Entry 7VXQ (X-ray diffraction, 1.77 A resolution); this record covers chains A and D of the 4 polymer chains in the assembly.

Chain A:
Molecule: [NiFe]-hydrogenase 2 large subunit
From: Citrobacter sp. S-77
UniProtKB: A0A3B6UEQ1 (A0A3B6UEQ1_9ENTR); residue numbers follow UniProt; this construct covers 1-552
Amino-acid sequence (552 residues; row label = number of the first residue in the row):
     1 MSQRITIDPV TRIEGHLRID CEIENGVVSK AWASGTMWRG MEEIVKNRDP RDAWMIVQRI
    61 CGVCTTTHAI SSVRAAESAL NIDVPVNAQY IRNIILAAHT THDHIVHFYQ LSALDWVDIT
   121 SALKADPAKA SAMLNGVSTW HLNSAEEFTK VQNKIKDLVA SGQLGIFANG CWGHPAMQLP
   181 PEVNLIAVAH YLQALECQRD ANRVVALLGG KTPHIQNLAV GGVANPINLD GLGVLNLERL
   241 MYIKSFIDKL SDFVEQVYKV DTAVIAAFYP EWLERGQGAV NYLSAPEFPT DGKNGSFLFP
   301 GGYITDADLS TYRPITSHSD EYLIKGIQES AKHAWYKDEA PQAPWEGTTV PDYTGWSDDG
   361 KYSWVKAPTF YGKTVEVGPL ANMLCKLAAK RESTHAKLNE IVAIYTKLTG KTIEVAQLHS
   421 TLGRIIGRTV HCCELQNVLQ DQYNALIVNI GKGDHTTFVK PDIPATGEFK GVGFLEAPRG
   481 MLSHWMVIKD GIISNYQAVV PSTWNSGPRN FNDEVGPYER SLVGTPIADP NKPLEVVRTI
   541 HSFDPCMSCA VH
Not modelled in the structure: 1
Bound ions: Mg2+: Glu42, Ala498; ni-fe reduced active center Ni: Cys61, Cys64, Cys546, Cys549
Ligand contacts: carbon monoxide / ni-fe reduced active center: Glu14, Cys61, Val63, Cys64, Thr67, His68, Ala477, Pro478, Arg479, Leu482, Val500, Pro501, Ser502, Cys546, Cys549

Chain D:
Molecule: NiFe hydrogenase
From: Citrobacter sp. S-77
Notes: EC 1.12.99.6
UniProtKB: A0A3B6UEQ0 (A0A3B6UEQ0_9ENTR); numbering as in UniProt (aligned over 1-335)
Amino-acid sequence (335 residues; row label = number of the first residue in the row):
     1 EMAESVSRPQ RPPVIWIGAQ ECTGCTESLL RATHPTVENL VLETISLEYH EVLSAAFGHQ
    61 VEENKHNALE KYKGQYVLVV DGSIPLKDNG IYCMVAGEPI VDHIRRAAEG AAAIIAIGSC
   121 AAWGGVAAAG VNPTGAVGLQ EVLPGKTIIN IPGCPPNPHN FLATVAHIIT YGKPPKLDAK
   181 NRPTFAYGRL IHEHCERRPH FDAGRFAKEF GDEGHREGWC LYHLGCKGPE TYGNCSTLQF
   241 CDVGGVWPVA IGHPCYGCNE EGIGFHKGIH QLAHVENQTP RSEKPDVNIK EGGNISAGAV
   301 GLLGGVVGLV AGVSVMAVRE LGRQQKKDNA DSRGE
Not modelled in the structure: 1-8, 277-335
Bound ions: 4Fe-4S cluster Fe site 1: Cys22, Cys25, Cys120, Cys154; 4Fe-4S cluster Fe site 2: His192, Cys195, Cys220, Cys226; 3Fe-4S cluster Fe: Cys235, Cys255, Cys258
Ligand contacts:
  - 3Fe-4S cluster (F3S): Ile191, Thr231, Cys235, Phe240, Trp247, Pro248, Cys255, Tyr256, Gly257, Cys258, Asn259
  - 4Fe-4S cluster (SF4), molecule 1: Glu21, Cys22, Gly24, Cys25, Gly82, Gly118, Ser119, Cys120, Val126, Gly153, Cys154, Pro155
  - 4Fe-4S cluster (SF4), molecule 2: Ile191, His192, Cys195, Arg197, Arg198, Phe201, Cys220, Leu221, Tyr222, Cys226, Gly228, Pro229, Val249

Interface between chain A and chain D:
Residue-residue contacts - 33 pairs, chain A then chain D:
  Leu229(A) - Tyr171(D)  hydrophobic
  Leu229(A) - Phe185(D)
  Asp230(A) - Pro175(D)
  Asp230(A) - Lys176(D)  salt bridge
  Asp230(A) - Thr184(D)  hydrogen bond (backbone-side chain)
  Asp230(A) - Phe185(D)  hydrogen bond (backbone-backbone)
  Gly231(A) - Phe185(D)
  Leu232(A) - Phe185(D)
  Leu232(A) - Ala186(D)
  Leu232(A) - Gly233(D)
  Leu232(A) - Asn234(D)
  Leu232(A) - Thr237(D)
  Leu237(A) - Ala163(D)
  Leu237(A) - Ala166(D)
  Leu237(A) - His167(D)
  Glu238(A) - His34(D)  salt bridge
  Glu238(A) - His159(D)
  Glu238(A) - Ala163(D)
  Glu238(A) - Leu238(D)
  Arg239(A) - Leu238(D)
  Met241(A) - His34(D)
  Met241(A) - Pro35(D)
  Met241(A) - Leu162(D)
  Met241(A) - Ala163(D)  hydrophobic
  Met241(A) - Ala166(D)  hydrophobic
  Tyr242(A) - Thr33(D)
  Tyr242(A) - His34(D)
  Tyr242(A) - Asp242(D)  hydrogen bond (side chain-backbone)
  Ser245(A) - Thr33(D)
  Ser245(A) - His34(D)
  Ile447(A) - Thr170(D)
  Ile447(A) - Tyr171(D)  hydrogen bond (backbone-side chain)
  Gly451(A) - Tyr171(D)
Also at the interface, not in a pair above, chain A (14 interface residues in all): Asn236, Ile450
Also at the interface, not in a pair above, chain D (22 interface residues in all): Arg189, His194

Overview:
14 residues of chain A face 22 of chain D across their interface, with 4 hydrogen bonds and 2 salt bridges.
Polar contacts include Asp230(A)-Lys176(D), Glu238(A)-His34(D) and Asp230(A)-Thr184(D). Bound to chain A:
carbon monoxide / ni-fe reduced active center.
Here chain A is [NiFe]-hydrogenase 2 large subunit and chain D is NiFe hydrogenase, both from Citrobacter sp.
S-77. Entry 7VXQ (The Carbon Monoxide Complex of [NiFe]-hydrogenase (Hyb-type) from Citrobacter sp. S-77) was
determined by X-ray diffraction.
